PDB entry 8Q7N | electron microscopy, 3.10 A resolution | chains Z and A of the 21 polymer chains in the assembly

== Chain Z ==
Molecule: MINX pre-mRNA
From: Homo sapiens
Sequence (347 nucleotides; numbered -22 to 324; the number before each row is that of its first residue; numbers below 1 keep their minus sign (G-22 is residue -22)):
   -22 GGUACCUAAUACGACUCACUAUAGGGAGACGGAAUUCGAGCUCGCCCACU
    28 CUUGGAUCGGAAACCCGUCGGCCUCCGAACGGUAAGAGCCUAGCAUGUAG
    78 AACUGGUUACCUGCAGCCCAAGCUUGCUGCACGUCUAGGGCGCAGUAGUC
   128 CAGGGUUUCCUUGAUGAUGUCAUACUUAUCCUGUCCCUUUUUUUUCCACA
   178 GCUCGCGGUUGAGGACAAACUCUUCGCGGUCUUUCCAGUGGGGAUCCAAU
   228 AUCCGUACACCAUCAGGGUACGAGCUAGCCCAUGGCGUACACCAUCAGGG
   278 UACGACUAGUAGAUCUCGUACACCAUCAGGGUACGGAAUUCUCUAGA
Disordered / not traced: -22 to 48, 80-324

== Chain A ==
Name: Pre-mRNA-processing-splicing factor 8
From: Homo sapiens
UniProtKB: Q6P2Q9 (PRP8_HUMAN); residues 1-2335 here = UniProt positions 1-2335
Chain sequence (2335 residues; each row starts with the number of its first residue):
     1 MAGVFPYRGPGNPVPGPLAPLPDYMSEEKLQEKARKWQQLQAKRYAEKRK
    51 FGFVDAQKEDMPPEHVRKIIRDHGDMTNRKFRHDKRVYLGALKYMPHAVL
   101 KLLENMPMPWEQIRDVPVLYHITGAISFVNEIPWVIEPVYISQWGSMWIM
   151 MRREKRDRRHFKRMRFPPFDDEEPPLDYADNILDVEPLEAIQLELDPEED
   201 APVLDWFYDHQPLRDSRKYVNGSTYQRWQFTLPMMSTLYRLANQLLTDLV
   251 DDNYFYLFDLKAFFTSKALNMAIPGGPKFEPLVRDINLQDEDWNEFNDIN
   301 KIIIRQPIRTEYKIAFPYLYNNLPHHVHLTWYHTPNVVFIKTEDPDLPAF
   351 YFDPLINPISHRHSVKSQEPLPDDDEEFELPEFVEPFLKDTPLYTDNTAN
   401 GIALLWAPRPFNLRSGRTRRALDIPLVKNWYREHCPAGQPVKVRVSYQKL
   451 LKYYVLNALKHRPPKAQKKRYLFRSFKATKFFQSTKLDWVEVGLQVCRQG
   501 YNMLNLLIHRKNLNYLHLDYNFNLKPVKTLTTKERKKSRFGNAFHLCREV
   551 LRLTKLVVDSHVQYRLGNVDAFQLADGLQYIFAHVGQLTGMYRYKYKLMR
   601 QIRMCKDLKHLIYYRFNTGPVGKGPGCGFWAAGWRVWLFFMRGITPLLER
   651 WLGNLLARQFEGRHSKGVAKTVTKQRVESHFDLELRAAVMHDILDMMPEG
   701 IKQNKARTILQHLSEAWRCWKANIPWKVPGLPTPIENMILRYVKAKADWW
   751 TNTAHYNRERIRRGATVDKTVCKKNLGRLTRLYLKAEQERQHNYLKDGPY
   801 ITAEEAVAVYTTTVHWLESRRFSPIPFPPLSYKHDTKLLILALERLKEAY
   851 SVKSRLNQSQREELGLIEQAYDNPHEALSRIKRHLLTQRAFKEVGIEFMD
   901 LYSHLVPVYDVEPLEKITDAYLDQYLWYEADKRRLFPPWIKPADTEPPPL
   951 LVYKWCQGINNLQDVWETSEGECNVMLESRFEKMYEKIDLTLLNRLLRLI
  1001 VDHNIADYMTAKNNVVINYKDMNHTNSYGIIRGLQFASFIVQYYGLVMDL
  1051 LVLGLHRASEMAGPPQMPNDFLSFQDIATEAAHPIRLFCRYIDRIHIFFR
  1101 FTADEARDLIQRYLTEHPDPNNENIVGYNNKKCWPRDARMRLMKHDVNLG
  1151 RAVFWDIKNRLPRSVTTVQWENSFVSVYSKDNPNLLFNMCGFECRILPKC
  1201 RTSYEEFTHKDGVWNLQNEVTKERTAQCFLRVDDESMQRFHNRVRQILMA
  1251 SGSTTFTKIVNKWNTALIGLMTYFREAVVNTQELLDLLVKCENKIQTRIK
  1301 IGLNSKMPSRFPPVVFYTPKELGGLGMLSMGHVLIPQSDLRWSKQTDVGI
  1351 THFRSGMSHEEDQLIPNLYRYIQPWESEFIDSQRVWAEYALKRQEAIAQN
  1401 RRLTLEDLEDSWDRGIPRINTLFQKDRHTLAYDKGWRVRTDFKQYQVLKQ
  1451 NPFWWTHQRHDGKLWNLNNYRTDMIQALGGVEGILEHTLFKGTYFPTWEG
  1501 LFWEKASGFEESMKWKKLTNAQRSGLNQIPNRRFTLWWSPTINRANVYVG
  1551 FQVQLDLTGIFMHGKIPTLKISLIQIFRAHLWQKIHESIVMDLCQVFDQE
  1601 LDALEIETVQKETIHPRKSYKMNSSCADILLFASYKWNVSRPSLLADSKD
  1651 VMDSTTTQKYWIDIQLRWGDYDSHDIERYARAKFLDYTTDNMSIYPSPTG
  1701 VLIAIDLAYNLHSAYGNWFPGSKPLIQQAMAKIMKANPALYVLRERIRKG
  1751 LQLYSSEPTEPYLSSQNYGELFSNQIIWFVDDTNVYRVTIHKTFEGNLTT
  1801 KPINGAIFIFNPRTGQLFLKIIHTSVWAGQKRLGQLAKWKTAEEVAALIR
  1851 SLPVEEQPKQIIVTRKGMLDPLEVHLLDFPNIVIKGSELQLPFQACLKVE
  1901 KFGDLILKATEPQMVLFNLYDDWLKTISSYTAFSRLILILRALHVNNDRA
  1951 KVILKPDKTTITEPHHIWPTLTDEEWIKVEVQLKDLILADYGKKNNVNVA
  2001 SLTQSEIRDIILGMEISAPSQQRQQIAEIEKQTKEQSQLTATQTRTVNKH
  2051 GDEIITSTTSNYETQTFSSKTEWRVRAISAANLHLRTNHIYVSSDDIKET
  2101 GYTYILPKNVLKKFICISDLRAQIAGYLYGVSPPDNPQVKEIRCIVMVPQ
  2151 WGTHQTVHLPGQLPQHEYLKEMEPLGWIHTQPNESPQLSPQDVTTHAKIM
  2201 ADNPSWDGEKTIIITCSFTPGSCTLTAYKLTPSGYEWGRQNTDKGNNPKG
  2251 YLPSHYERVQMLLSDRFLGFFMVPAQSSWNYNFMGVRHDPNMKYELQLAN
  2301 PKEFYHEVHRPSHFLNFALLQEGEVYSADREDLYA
Disordered / not traced: 1-57, 665-678, 2027-2037, 2317-2335
UniProt features mapped onto this chain:
  - region: Met1513 to Leu1526 (Important for branch point selection), Pro2301 to Ala2335 (Required for interaction with EFTUD2 and SNRNP200)
  - modified residue: Ala2 (N-acetylalanine), Ser859 (Phosphoserine), Ser1358 (Phosphoserine), Lys1425 (N6,N6-dimethyllysine), Lys1463 (N6-acetyllysine)
Disulfide bonds: Cys1194-Cys1228
Reported in the primary citation:
  - binding site for MINX pre-mRNA (chain Z): Lys1306, Phe1551

== How chain Z and chain A interact ==
Contacting residue pairs - 47 pairs, chain Z then chain A:
  C49(Z) - Val441(A)  sugar contact
  C49(Z) - Arg444(A)  base contact
  C50(Z) - Val441(A)  phosphate contact
  U51(Z) - Lys606(A)  hydrogen bond to the phosphate
  C52(Z) - Arg603(A)  hydrogen bond to the base
  C52(Z) - Lys606(A)  salt bridge to the phosphate
  C53(Z) - Gln587(A)  base contact
  C53(Z) - Met599(A)  base contact
  C53(Z) - Ile602(A)  base contact
  G54(Z) - Tyr592(A)  sugar contact
  G54(Z) - Arg593(A)  base contact
  G54(Z) - Tyr596(A)  stacking on the base
  A55(Z) - Arg593(A)  hydrogen bond to the sugar
  A56(Z) - Arg593(A)  sugar contact
  C57(Z) - Arg539(A)  sugar contact
  C57(Z) - Lys1306(A)  base contact
  G58(Z) - Lys536(A)  salt bridge to the phosphate
  G58(Z) - Ser1305(A)  base contact
  G58(Z) - Lys1306(A)  hydrogen bond to the base
  G58(Z) - Met1307(A)  hydrogen bond to the base
  G59(Z) - Ser1305(A)  hydrogen bond to the phosphate
  G59(Z) - Lys1306(A)  base contact
  G59(Z) - Gly1550(A)  base contact
  G59(Z) - Phe1551(A)  stacking on the base
  G59(Z) - Val1553(A)  base contact
  G59(Z) - Met1562(A)  hydrogen bond to the base
  G59(Z) - His1563(A)  base contact
  G59(Z) - Gly1564(A)  base contact
  G59(Z) - Lys1565(A)  salt bridge to the phosphate
  U60(Z) - Thr532(A)  phosphate contact
  U60(Z) - Lys533(A)  sugar contact
  U60(Z) - Lys536(A)  sugar contact
  U60(Z) - Lys1565(A)  phosphate contact
  A61(Z) - Thr532(A)  hydrogen bond to the phosphate
  A62(Z) - Lys533(A)  salt bridge to the phosphate
  G70(Z) - Asn512(A)  hydrogen bond to the base
  G70(Z) - Asn514(A)  sugar contact
  C71(Z) - His509(A)  phosphate contact
  C71(Z) - Asn512(A)  hydrogen bond to the sugar
  A72(Z) - His509(A)  phosphate contact
  A72(Z) - Arg510(A)  phosphate contact
  U73(Z) - Arg79(A)  salt bridge to the phosphate
  U73(Z) - Arg82(A)  phosphate contact
  U73(Z) - Lys85(A)  phosphate contact
  G74(Z) - Arg79(A)  hydrogen bond to the base
  G74(Z) - Arg82(A)  salt bridge to the phosphate
  U75(Z) - Arg82(A)  base contact
Interface residues without a listed pair, chain A (35 interface residues in all): Val1549, Gln1552, Asp1556, Lys1570

== Summary ==
20 residues of chain Z face 35 of chain A across their interface; the contacts include 11 hydrogen bonds, 6
salt bridges and 2 aromatic stacking contacts. Among the polar pairs are C52(Z)-Arg603(A), G58(Z)-Lys1306(A)
and G58(Z)-Met1307(A). From the paper: a binding site for MINX pre-mRNA (chain Z) at Lys1306(A) and
Phe1551(A).
Chain Z is MINX pre-mRNA and chain A is Pre-mRNA-processing-splicing factor 8, both from Homo sapiens; the
structure, cryo-EM structure of the human spliceosomal B complex protomer (tri-snRNP core region), was
determined by electron microscopy.
